Entry 7L0V (electron microscopy, 2.71 A resolution); this record covers chains A and G of the 60 polymer chains in the assembly.

[Chain A (and G)]
Molecule: VP2
Organism: Human bocavirus 2
Notes: chain G of this document is another copy of the same molecule, construct and numbering; everything in this record applies to it too
UniProt: B9UYL6 (B9UYL6_HBOC2); residue numbers follow UniProt; this construct covers 33-538
Sequence (506 residues; each row starts with the number of its first residue):
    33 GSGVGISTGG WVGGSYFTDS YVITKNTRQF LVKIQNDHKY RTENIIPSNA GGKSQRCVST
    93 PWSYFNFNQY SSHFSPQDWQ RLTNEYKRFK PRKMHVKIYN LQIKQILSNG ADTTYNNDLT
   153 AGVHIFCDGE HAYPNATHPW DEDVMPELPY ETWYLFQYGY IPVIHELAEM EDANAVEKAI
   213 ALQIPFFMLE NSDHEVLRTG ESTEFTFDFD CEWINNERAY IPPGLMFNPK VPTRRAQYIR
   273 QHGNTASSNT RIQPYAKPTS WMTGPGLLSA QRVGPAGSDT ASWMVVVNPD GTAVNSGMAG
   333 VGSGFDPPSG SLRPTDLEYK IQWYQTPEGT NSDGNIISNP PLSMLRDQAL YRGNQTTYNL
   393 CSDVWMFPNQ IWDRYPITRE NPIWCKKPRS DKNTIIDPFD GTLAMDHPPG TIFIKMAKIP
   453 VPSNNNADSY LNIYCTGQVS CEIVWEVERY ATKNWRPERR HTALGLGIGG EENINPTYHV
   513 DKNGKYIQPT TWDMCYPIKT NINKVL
What the authors report for this chain:
  - contacts within the chain: H156-H226, H163-H439

[How chain A and chain G interact]
Contacting residue pairs (214):
  E244(A) with K424(G), salt bridge
  N247(A) with D423(G), hydrogen bond
  R250(A) with Q215(G), hydrogen bond
  Y252(A) with P166(G); P194(G); P217(G), hydrophobic; F219(G)
  I253(A) with I193(G); P194(G); V195(G)
  P254(A) with I196(G), hydrophobic; V319(G), hydrophobic
  P255(A) with P420(G), hydrophobic
  G256(A) with S335(G), hydrogen bond (backbone-side chain)
  L257(A) with Q87(G); I193(G); I196(G), hydrophobic
  M258(A) with N167(G); H170(G); P420(G), hydrophobic
  F259(A) with Q87(G); H170(G); I193(G), hydrophobic
  N260(A) with Y96(G); A168(G); Q189(G), hydrogen bond (side chain-backbone); Y190(G); G191(G)
  P261(A) with I77(G), hydrophobic; C89(G); I193(G), hydrophobic
  K262(A) with E75(G); S91(G); Q189(G), hydrogen bond
  V263(A) with Y96(G); D173(G); D175(G)
  P264(A) with D173(G); E174(G), hydrogen bond (backbone-backbone)
  T265(A) with W172(G), hydrogen bond (side chain-backbone); E174(G)
  R266(A) with Q101(G), hydrogen bond; W172(G), hydrogen bond (backbone-backbone); E174(G); W355(G); Y356(G), hydrogen bond (backbone-backbone); Q357(G), hydrogen bond; E412(G), hydrogen bond (side chain-backbone)
  R267(A) with W172(G); D338(G), salt bridge; Q354(G)
  A268(A) with Q354(G), hydrogen bond (backbone-backbone); W355(G); Y356(G), hydrophobic
  Q269(A) with A308(G), hydrogen bond (side chain-backbone); T312(G), hydrogen bond; Q354(G)
  Y270(A) with R304(G); L349(G), hydrophobic; E350(G); Q354(G)
  I271(A) with R304(G); G306(G); T312(G)
  R272(A) with Q303(G); D348(G), salt bridge; E350(G), salt bridge
  N281(A) with Q354(G), hydrogen bond; Y356(G); N363(G); S364(G); N367(G)
  T282(A) with A308(G); Y356(G)
  R283(A) with E174(G), salt bridge; Y356(G); T358(G), hydrogen bond (side chain-backbone); P359(G), hydrogen bond (side chain-backbone); G361(G), hydrogen bond (side chain-backbone)
  Q285(A) with G309(G)
  Y287(A) with P79(G); A82(G); K85(G); Q87(G), hydrogen bond (backbone-side chain); G309(G), hydrogen bond (side chain-backbone)
  A288(A) with K85(G); D311(G)
  P290(A) with H170(G); G336(G); D338(G)
  T291(A) with V317(G); S335(G); G336(G), hydrogen bond (backbone-backbone); F337(G); D338(G)
  S292(A) with F337(G)
  W293(A) with F337(G); K418(G); P420(G); I428(G), hydrophobic
  M294(A) with L299(G), hydrophobic
  T295(A) with V317(G)
  R345(A) with N320(G); P321(G); D322(G)
  P372(A) with D322(G)
  L374(A) with A211(G), hydrophobic; I212(G), hydrophobic; P321(G), hydrophobic
  M376(A) with I196(G), hydrophobic; V319(G)
  L377(A) with R421(G); S422(G)
  D379(A) with V319(G); N320(G); P321(G)
  Q380(A) with V318(G)
  A381(A) with M316(G); V317(G); V318(G), hydrogen bond (backbone-backbone)
  L382(A) with M316(G); V317(G), hydrophobic
  Y383(A) with S314(G); W315(G); M316(G), hydrogen bond (backbone-backbone); V318(G), hydrophobic; M330(G)
  R384(A) with A302(G); S314(G); W315(G); D395(G), salt bridge
  G385(A) with A302(G); Q303(G), hydrogen bond (backbone-backbone); V305(G); S314(G), hydrogen bond (backbone-backbone)
  N386(A) with Q303(G)
  Q387(A) with Q303(G); R304(G); V305(G)
  T388(A) with V305(G)
  T389(A) with V305(G)
  Y390(A) with V305(G); D311(G); A313(G), hydrogen bond (side chain-backbone); M316(G)
  C393(A) with W315(G), hydrophobic
  D395(A) with W397(G)
  W397(A) with W397(G)
  M398(A) with M398(G), hydrogen bond (backbone-backbone); T426(G)
  F399(A) with L299(G), hydrophobic; F337(G), hydrophobic; W397(G), hydrophobic; M398(G), hydrophobic; T426(G), hydrogen bond (backbone-side chain); F431(G), hydrophobic
  P400(A) with P297(G); M398(G); T426(G); I427(G); D429(G); F431(G), hydrophobic
  N401(A) with T426(G), hydrogen bond (backbone-side chain); I427(G), hydrogen bond (backbone-backbone); I428(G); D429(G), hydrogen bond (side chain-backbone); P430(G); F431(G)
  Q402(A) with N425(G); T426(G), hydrogen bond (backbone-side chain)
  I403(A) with P420(G), hydrophobic; S422(G); K424(G)
  W404(A) with S422(G); D423(G); K424(G), hydrogen bond (backbone-backbone); N425(G); T426(G)
  D405(A) with D423(G)
  R406(A) with D423(G), hydrogen bond (backbone-side chain); K424(G)
  I427(A) with K424(G); N425(G)
  I428(A) with K424(G)
  D429(A) with K424(G)
  K485(A) with A164(G); Y165(G); F219(G); N223(G), hydrogen bond (side chain-backbone); S224(G)
  N486(A) with P217(G); F218(G), hydrogen bond (side chain-backbone); F219(G)
  W487(A) with F218(G), hydrogen bond (backbone-backbone); M220(G); N223(G)
  R488(A) with L214(G), hydrogen bond (side chain-backbone); Q215(G); I216(G), hydrogen bond (side chain-backbone); F218(G)
  R491(A) with Q215(G)
  K531(A) with D423(G), salt bridge
  T532(A) with Q215(G)
  N535(A) with Q215(G)
  K536(A) with R421(G), hydrogen bond (side chain-backbone); S422(G)
  V537(A) with A164(G); Y165(G); P166(G); F219(G), hydrophobic; R421(G), hydrogen bond (backbone-side chain)
  L538(A) with K418(G), hydrogen bond (backbone-side chain); P420(G); R421(G)
Interface residues without a listed pair, chain A (84 interface residues in all): E249, S280, K289, K352, V396
Interface residues without a listed pair, chain G (109 interface residues in all): H163, F188, Y192, L199, G298, S301, S310, P339, P340, I353, E360, V396, K419, D432, A436

[In short]
84 residues of chain A and 109 residues of chain G are in contact, with 43 hydrogen bonds and 7 salt bridges.
Polar contacts include E244(A)-K424(G), R267(A)-D338(G) and R272(A)-D348(G). From the paper: contacts within
the chain involving H156(A), H226(A) and H163(A) among others.
Chain A and chain G are both VP2 (Human bocavirus 2); the structure, Human Bocavirus 2 (pH 7.4), was
determined by electron microscopy, deposited together with 7L0U, 7L0W, 7L0X and 7L0Y.
